Entry 3FWJ (X-ray diffraction, 1.90 A resolution); this record covers chain A.

# Chain A
Protein: Camphor 5-monooxygenase
From: Pseudomonas putida
Notes: EC 1.14.15.1
Reference sequence: P00183 (CPXA_PSEPU); residues 10-414 here correspond to UniProt positions 11-415 (UniProt number = residue number + 1)
Sequence (405 residues; numbered 10 to 414; the number before each row is that of its first residue):
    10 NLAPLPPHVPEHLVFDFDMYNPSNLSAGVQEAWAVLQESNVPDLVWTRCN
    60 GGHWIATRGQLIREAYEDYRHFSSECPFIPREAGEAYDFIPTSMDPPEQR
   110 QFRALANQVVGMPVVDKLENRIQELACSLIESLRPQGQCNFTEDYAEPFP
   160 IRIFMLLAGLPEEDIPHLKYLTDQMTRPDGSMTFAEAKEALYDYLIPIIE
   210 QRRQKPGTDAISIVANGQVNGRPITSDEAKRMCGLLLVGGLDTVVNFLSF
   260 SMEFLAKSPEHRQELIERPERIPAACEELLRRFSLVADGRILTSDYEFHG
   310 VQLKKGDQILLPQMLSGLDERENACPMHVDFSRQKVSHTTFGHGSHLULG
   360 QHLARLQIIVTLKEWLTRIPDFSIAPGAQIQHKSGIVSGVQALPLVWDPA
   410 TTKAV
Modified residues: Sec357 (selenocysteine)
Construct notes: engineered mutation Sec357 (Cys358 in P00183), Leu365 (Arg366 in P00183), Gln366 (Glu367 in P00183)
Metal / ion sites: K+: Glu84, Gly93, Glu94, Tyr96; heme Fe near Sec357 (its only coordinating residue here)
Residues lining bound ligands:
  - camphor (CAM): Phe87, Tyr96, Thr101, Thr185, Leu244, Val247, Gly248, Thr252, Val295, Asp297, Ile395, Val396
  - heme (HEM): Tyr75, Pro100, Thr101, Gln108, Arg112, Val119, Phe163, Leu244, Leu245, Gly248, Gly249, Thr252, Val253, Phe256, Leu289, Leu294, Val295, Asp297, Arg299, Gln322, Thr349, Phe350, Gly351, Ser354, His355, Leu356, Sec357, Leu358, Gly359, Leu362, Ala363
From the paper describing this entry:
  - mutagenesis - C357U/R365L/E366Q: decreased binding to putidaredoxin
  - mutagenesis - C357U: decreased catalytic activity

# Overview
Chain A binds heme and camphor. Glu84, Gly93, Glu94 and Tyr96 form the K+ site. From the paper:
C357U/R365L/E366Q reduce binding to putidaredoxin; C357U reduces catalytic activity.
Chain A is Camphor 5-monooxygenase (Pseudomonas putida); the structure, Ferric camphor bound Cytochrome
P450cam containing a selenocysteine as the 5th heme ligand, orthorombic crystal form, was determined by X-ray
diffraction (same publication as 3FWF, 3FWG and 3FWI).
